PDB entry 2VJ0 | X-ray diffraction, 1.60 A resolution | chains A and Q of the 3 polymer chains in the assembly

# Chain A
Protein: Ap-2 complex subunit alpha-2
Source organism: Mus musculus
Notes: fragment: appendage domain, residues 693-938
UniProtKB: P17427 (AP2A2_MOUSE); numbering as in UniProt (aligned over 693-938)
Sequence (250 residues; row label = number of the first residue in the row):
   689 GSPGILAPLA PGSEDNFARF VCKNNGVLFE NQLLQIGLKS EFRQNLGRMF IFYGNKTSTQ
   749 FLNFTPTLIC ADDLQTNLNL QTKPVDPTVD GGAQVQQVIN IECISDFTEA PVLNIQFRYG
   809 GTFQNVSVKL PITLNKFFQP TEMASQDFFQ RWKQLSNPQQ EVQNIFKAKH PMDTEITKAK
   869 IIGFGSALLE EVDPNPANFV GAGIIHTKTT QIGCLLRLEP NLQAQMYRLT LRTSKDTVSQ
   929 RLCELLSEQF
Unresolved in the structure: 689-692
Sequence notes: conflict Leu694 (Val in P17427), Ile787 (Val in P17427), Gly889 (Val in P17427), Ala890 (Leu in P17427)
What the authors report for this chain:
  - specificity-determining residues: Arg905

# Chain Q
Protein: Amphiphysin
Notes: fragment: peptide containing fxdnf motif, residues 324-330
UniProtKB: O08838 (AMPH_RAT); residues 1-7 here correspond to UniProt positions 324-330 (UniProt number = residue number + 323)
Sequence (7 residues; numbered 1 to 7; the number before each row is that of its first residue):
     1 FEDNFVP

# Chain A / chain Q interface
Contacting residue pairs (17):
  Phe836(A) - Phe1(Q)  hydrophobic
  Phe837(A) - Phe1(Q)  hydrophobic
  Trp840(A) - Phe1(Q)
  Asp881(A) - Phe1(Q)
  Arg905(A) - Phe1(Q)
  Arg905(A) - Asp3(Q)  hydrogen bond (side chain-backbone)
  Arg905(A) - Asn4(Q)  hydrogen bond
  Glu907(A) - Asn4(Q)
  Glu907(A) - Phe5(Q)  hydrogen bond (side chain-backbone)
  Pro908(A) - Val6(Q)
  Asn909(A) - Phe5(Q)
  Asn909(A) - Val6(Q)
  Met914(A) - Phe5(Q)
  Tyr915(A) - Phe5(Q)
  Arg916(A) - Asp3(Q)  salt bridge
  Arg916(A) - Asn4(Q)
  Arg916(A) - Phe5(Q)
Interface residues without a listed pair, chain A (13 interface residues in all): Ile853, Val888
Interface features reported in the paper:
  - specific contacts: Phe836(A)-Phe1(Q) (hydrophobic contact), Phe837(A)-Phe1(Q) (hydrophobic contact), Trp840(A)-Phe1(Q) (hydrophobic contact), Arg905(A)-Asn4(Q) (hydrogen bond), Tyr915(A)-Phe5(Q) (hydrophobic contact), Arg916(A)-Asp3(Q) (salt bridge)
  - interface residues, chain A: Phe836(A), Phe837(A), Trp840(A), Arg905(A), Tyr915(A), Arg916(A)

# In short
13 residues of chain A and 5 residues of chain Q are in contact, with 3 hydrogen bonds and 1 salt bridge.
Polar pairs include Arg916(A)-Asp3(Q), Arg905(A)-Asp3(Q) and Arg905(A)-Asn4(Q). The paper describes
hydrophobic contacts between Phe836(A) and Phe1(Q), Phe837(A) and Phe1(Q) and Trp840(A) and Phe1(Q) among
others; a hydrogen bond between Arg905(A) and Asn4(Q); a salt bridge between Arg916(A) and Asp3(Q). The paper
reports interface residues Phe836(A), Phe837(A) and Trp840(A) among others; the specificity determinant
Arg905(A).
Here chain A is Ap-2 complex subunit alpha-2 (Mus musculus) and chain Q is Amphiphysin. Entry 2VJ0 (Crystal
structure of the alpha-adaptin appendage domain, from the AP2 adaptor complex, in complex with an ...) was
determined by X-ray diffraction.
